Entry 6R5S (X-ray diffraction, 2.75 A resolution); this record covers chain A.

[Chain A]
Protein: Adhesion protein
From: Pseudomonas aeruginosa
UniProtKB: A0A069PX18 (A0A069PX18_PSEAI); residue numbers follow UniProt; this construct covers 38-317
Sequence (294 residues; row label = number of the first residue in the row):
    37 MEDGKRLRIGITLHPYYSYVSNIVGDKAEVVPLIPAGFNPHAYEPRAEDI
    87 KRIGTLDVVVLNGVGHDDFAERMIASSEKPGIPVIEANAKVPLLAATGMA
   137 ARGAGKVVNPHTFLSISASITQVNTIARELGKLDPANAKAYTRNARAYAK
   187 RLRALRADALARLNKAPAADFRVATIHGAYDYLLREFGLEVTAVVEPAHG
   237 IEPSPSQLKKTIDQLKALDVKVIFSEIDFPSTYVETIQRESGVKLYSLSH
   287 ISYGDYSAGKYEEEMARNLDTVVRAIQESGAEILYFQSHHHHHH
Unresolved in the structure: 37-41, 132-141, 323-330
Differences from the reference sequence: initiating methionine (37); expression tag (318-330)
Modified / non-standard residues: Mse37, Mse135 (selenomethionine); Mse109, Mse301 (selenomethionine; parent Met)
Ion coordination: Fe2+: His77, His102, His147, His213, His235, His286
Reported in the primary citation:
  - Fe2+ coordination: His77, His102, His147, His213, His235, His286
  - conformationally variable residues (loop rearrangement, side-chain flip): Gly73 to Ala83, His213, Gly224 to Ser240

[In short]
His77, His102, His147, His213, His235 and His286 form the Fe2+ site. The paper reports Fe2+ coordination by
His77, His102 and His147 among others; conformational variability at Gly73, His213 and Gly224.
Chain A is Adhesion protein (Pseudomonas aeruginosa); the structure, Structure of the SBP FpvC from
pseudomonas aeruginosa in complex with Fe(II), was determined by X-ray diffraction, deposited together with
6R3Z, 6R44, 6R6K and 6RU4.
